7VNE - chains A and U of the 6 polymer chains in the assembly; structure by electron microscopy, 3.50 A resolution.

Chain A:
Protein: Spike glycoprotein
Organism: Severe acute respiratory syndrome coronavirus 2
UniProtKB: P0DTC2 (SPIKE_SARS2); residues 14-1208 here = UniProt positions 14-1208
Chain sequence (1226 residues; row label = number of the first residue in the row):
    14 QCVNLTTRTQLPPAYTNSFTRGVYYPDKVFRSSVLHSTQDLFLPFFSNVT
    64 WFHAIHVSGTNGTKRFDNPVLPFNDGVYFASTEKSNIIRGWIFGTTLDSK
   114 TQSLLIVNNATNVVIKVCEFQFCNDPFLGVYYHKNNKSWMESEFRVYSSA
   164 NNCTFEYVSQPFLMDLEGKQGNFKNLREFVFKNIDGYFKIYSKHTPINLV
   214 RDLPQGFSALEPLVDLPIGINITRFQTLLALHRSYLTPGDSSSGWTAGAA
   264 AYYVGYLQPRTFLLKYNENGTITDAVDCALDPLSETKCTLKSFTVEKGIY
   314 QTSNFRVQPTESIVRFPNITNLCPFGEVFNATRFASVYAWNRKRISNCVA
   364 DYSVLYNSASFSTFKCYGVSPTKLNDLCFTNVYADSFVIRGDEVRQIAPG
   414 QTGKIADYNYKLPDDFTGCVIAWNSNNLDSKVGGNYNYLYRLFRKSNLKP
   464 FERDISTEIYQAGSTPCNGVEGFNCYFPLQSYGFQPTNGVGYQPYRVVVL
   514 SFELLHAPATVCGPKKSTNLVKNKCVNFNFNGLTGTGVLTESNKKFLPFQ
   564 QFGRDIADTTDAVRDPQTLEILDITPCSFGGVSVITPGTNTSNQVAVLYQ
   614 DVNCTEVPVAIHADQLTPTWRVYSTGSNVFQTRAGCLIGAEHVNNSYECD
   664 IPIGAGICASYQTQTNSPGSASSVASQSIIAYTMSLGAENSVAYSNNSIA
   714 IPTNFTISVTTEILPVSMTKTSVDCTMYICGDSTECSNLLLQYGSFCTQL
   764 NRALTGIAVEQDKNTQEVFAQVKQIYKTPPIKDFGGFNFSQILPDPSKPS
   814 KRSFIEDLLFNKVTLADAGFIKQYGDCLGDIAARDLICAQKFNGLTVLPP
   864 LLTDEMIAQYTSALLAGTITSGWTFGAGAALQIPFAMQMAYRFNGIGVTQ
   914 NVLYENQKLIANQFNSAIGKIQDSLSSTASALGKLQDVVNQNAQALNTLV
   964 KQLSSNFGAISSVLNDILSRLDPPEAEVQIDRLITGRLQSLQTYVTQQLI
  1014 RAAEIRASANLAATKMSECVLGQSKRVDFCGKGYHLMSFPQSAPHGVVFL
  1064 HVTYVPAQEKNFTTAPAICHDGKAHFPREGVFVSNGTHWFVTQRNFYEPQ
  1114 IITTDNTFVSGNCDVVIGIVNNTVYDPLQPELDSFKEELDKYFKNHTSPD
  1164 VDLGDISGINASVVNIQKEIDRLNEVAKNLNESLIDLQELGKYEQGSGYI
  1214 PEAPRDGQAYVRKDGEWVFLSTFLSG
Unresolved in the structure: 252-255, 335, 621-640, 676-689, 829-852, 1147-1239
Sequence notes: engineered mutation Gly682 (Arg in P0DTC2), Ser683 (Arg in P0DTC2), Ser685 (Arg in P0DTC2), Pro986 (Lys in P0DTC2), Pro987 (Val in P0DTC2); expression tag (1209-1239)
Disulfides: Cys291-Cys301, Cys336-Cys361, Cys379-Cys432, Cys480-Cys488, Cys538-Cys590, Cys1032-Cys1043
Covalently attached groups: N-acetylglucosamine (NAG) linked to Asn61, Asn149, Asn165, Asn282, Asn331, Asn343, Asn616, Asn657, Asn709, Asn717, Asn801, Asn1074, Asn1098, Asn1134
Curated features (UniProtKB/Swiss-Prot):
  - region: Asn280 to Cys301 (Putative superantigen), Arg403 to Asp405 (Integrin-binding motif), Asn448 to Phe456 (Immunodominant HLA epitope recognized by the CD8+), Pro681, Ala684 (Putative superantigen), Ser816 to Tyr837 (Fusion peptide 1), Lys835 to Phe855 (Fusion peptide 2), Asp1163 to Glu1202 (Heptad repeat 2)
  - site: Arg815, Ser816 (Cleavage)
  - glycosylation: Asn17 (N-linked (GlcNAc...) (complex) asparagine), Asn61 (N-linked (GlcNAc...) (hybrid) asparagine), Asn74 (N-linked (GlcNAc...) (complex) asparagine), Asn122 (N-linked (GlcNAc...) (hybrid) asparagine), Asn149 (N-linked (GlcNAc...) (complex) asparagine), Asn165 (N-linked (GlcNAc...) (complex) asparagine), Asn234 (N-linked (GlcNAc...) (high mannose) asparagine), Asn282 (N-linked (GlcNAc...) (complex) asparagine), Thr323 (O-linked (GalNAc) threonine), Ser325 (O-linked (HexNAc...) serine), Asn331 (N-linked (GlcNAc...) (complex) asparagine), Asn343 (N-linked (GlcNAc...) (complex) asparagine), Asn603 (N-linked (GlcNAc...) (hybrid) asparagine), Asn616 (N-linked (GlcNAc...) (complex) asparagine), Asn657 (N-linked (GlcNAc...) (complex) asparagine), Thr676 (O-linked (GlcNAc...) threonine), Thr678 (O-linked (GlcNAc...) threonine), Asn709 (N-linked (GlcNAc...) (high mannose) asparagine), Asn717 (N-linked (GlcNAc...) (hybrid) asparagine), Asn801 (N-linked (GlcNAc...) (hybrid) asparagine) and 6 more in UniProt
From the paper describing this entry:
  - mutagenesis - D614G (Kd 5.3 nM): unchanged binding to n3113.1 (chain U)
  - mutagenesis - E484K, E484Q, N501Y: unchanged binding to N3113.1

Chain U:
Protein: n3113.1
Organism: Homo sapiens
Chain sequence (118 residues; numbered 1 to 118; the number before each row is that of its first residue):
     1 EVQLVESGGGLVQPGGSLRLSCAASDSSFYDYEMSWVRQAPGKAQEWIGS
    51 MYPSGRTYINPSLKSLVTISRDNSKNTLYLQLNSLRAEDTAMYYCVSNWA
   101 SGSTGDYWGQGTLVTVSS
Unresolved in the structure: 1, 118
Disulfides: Cys22-Cys95
From the paper describing this entry:
  - mutagenesis - Y58L: increased binding to Delta S

Chain A / chain U interface:
Residue-residue contacts (17):
  Thr345(A) - Ser103(U)
  Arg346(A) - Gln45(U)
  Arg346(A) - Trp99(U)
  Arg346(A) - Gly102(U)
  Ala348(A) - Ala100(U)
  Ala348(A) - Gly102(U)
  Ser349(A) - Ala100(U)  hydrogen bond (backbone-backbone)
  Asn354(A) - Ser101(U)
  Lys356(A) - Thr104(U)
  Tyr449(A) - Asn60(U)
  Asn450(A) - Trp47(U)
  Leu452(A) - Tyr58(U)  hydrophobic
  Thr470(A) - Ser54(U)
  Thr470(A) - Arg56(U)  hydrogen bond
  Gln493(A) - Tyr58(U)
  Ser494(A) - Tyr58(U)
  Ser494(A) - Pro61(U)
Interface residues without a listed pair, chain A (13 interface residues in all): Leu492
Interface residues without a listed pair, chain U (14 interface residues in all): Ser62

Summary:
The interface between chain A and chain U involves 13 residues on one side and 14 on the other; the contacts
include 2 hydrogen bonds. Polar pairs include Thr470(A)-Arg56(U) and Ser349(A)-Ala100(U). The paper reports
that Y58L of chain U increases binding to Delta S; E484K, E484Q and N501Y of chain A leave binding to N3113.1
unchanged.
Here chain A is Spike glycoprotein (Severe acute respiratory syndrome coronavirus 2) and chain U is n3113.1
(Homo sapiens). Entry 7VNE (Structure of the SARS-CoV-2 spike glycoprotein in complex with a human single
domain antibody n3113.1 (UUU-state)) was determined by electron microscopy together with 7VNB, 7VNC and 7VND
from the same study.
